Entry 6UTP (X-ray diffraction, 3.55 A resolution); this record covers chains A and D of the 6 polymer chains in the assembly.

[Chain A (and D)]
Protein: ATP-dependent sacrificial sulfur transferase LarE
Organism: Lactobacillus plantarum
Notes: chain D of this document is another copy of the same molecule, construct and numbering; everything in this record applies to it too
UniProt: A0A0G9FES3 (A0A0G9FES3_LACPN); numbering as in UniProt (aligned over 1-276)
Chain sequence (286 residues; each row starts with the number of its first residue):
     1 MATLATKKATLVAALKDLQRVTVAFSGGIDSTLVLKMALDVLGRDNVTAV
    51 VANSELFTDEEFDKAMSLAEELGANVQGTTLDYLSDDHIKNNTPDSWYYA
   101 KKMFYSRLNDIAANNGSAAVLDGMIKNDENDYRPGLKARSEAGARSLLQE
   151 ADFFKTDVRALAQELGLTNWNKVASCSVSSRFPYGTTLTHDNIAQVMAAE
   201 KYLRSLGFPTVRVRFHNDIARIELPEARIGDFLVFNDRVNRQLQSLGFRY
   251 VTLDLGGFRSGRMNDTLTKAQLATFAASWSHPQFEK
Not modelled in the structure: 1-2, 125-133, 172-175, 259-286 (chain D: 1-2, 126-143, 260-286)
Sequence notes: expression tag (277-286)
Metal / ion sites: Co2+ site 1 near H190 (its only coordinating residue here); Co2+ site 2: D231 (shared with 1 residue of chain B; 1 residue of chain C)
What the authors report for this chain:
  - Co2+ coordination: D231
  - mutagenesis - D231R: unchanged catalytic activity

[Chain A / chain D interface]
Residue-residue contacts (11):
  L233(A) with L233(D), hydrophobic; V234(D)
  V234(A) with L233(D); V234(D); N236(D)
  N236(A) with V234(D)
  D237(A) with R238(D), salt bridge; R241(D), salt bridge
  R238(A) with D237(D), salt bridge
  R241(A) with D237(D), salt bridge; R241(D)
Interface residues without a listed pair, chain A (7 interface residues in all): G230

[In short]
Chain A and chain D form an interface of 7 and 6 residues respectively, with 4 salt bridges. Among the polar
pairs are D237(A)-R238(D) and D237(A)-R241(D). The paper reports that D231R of chain A leaves catalytic
activity unchanged; Co2+ coordination by D231(A).
Both chains are ATP-dependent sacrificial sulfur transferase LarE (Lactobacillus plantarum). Entry 6UTP (LarE,
a sulfur transferase involved in synthesis of the cofactor for lactate racemase in complex with ...) was
determined by X-ray diffraction (same publication as 6UTQ, 6UTR and 6UTT).
